2R9Q - chains B and D of the 6 polymer chains in the assembly; structure by X-ray diffraction, 2.20 A resolution.

# Chain B (and D)
Name: 2'-deoxycytidine 5'-triphosphate deaminase
From: Agrobacterium tumefaciens str
Notes: chain D of this document is another copy of the same molecule, construct and numbering; everything in this record applies to it too
Reference sequence: Q8UI65 (Q8UI65_AGRT5); residues 2-371 here correspond to UniProt positions 1-370 (UniProt number = residue number - 1)
Sequence (370 residues; row label = number of the first residue in the row):
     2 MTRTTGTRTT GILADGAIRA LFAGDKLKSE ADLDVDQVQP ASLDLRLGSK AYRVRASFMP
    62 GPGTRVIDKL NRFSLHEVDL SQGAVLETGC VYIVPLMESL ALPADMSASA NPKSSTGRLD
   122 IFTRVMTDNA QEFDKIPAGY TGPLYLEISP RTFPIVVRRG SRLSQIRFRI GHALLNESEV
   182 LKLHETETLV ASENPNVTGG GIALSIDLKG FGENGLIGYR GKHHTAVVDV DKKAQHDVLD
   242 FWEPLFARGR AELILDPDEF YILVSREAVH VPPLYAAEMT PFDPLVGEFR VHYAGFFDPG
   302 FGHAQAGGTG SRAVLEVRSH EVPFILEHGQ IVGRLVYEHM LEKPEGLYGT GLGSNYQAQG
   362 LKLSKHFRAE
Not modelled in the structure: 2-8, 75, 200-201, 307, 355-371 (chain D: 2-8, 75, 193, 200-201, 343-371)

# Interface between chain B and chain D
Pairs across the interface (54; chain B residue first):
  Arg56(B) - Ile255(D)
  Arg56(B) - Pro324(D)
  Ala57(B) - Ile255(D)  hydrophobic
  Ala57(B) - Pro324(D)
  Ala57(B) - Ile326(D)  hydrophobic
  Ser58(B) - Val323(D)
  Ser58(B) - Pro324(D)  hydrogen bond (backbone-backbone)
  Ser58(B) - Phe325(D)
  Ser58(B) - Ile326(D)  hydrogen bond (backbone-backbone)
  Met60(B) - Glu328(D)
  Lys70(B) - Glu328(D)  salt bridge
  Arg73(B) - Glu253(D)  salt bridge
  Arg73(B) - Glu328(D)  salt bridge
  Phe74(B) - Ile326(D)  hydrophobic
  Val92(B) - Val323(D)  hydrophobic
  Val92(B) - Pro324(D)
  Phe123(B) - Val323(D)  hydrophobic
  Arg125(B) - Gly288(D)  hydrogen bond (side chain-backbone)
  Gln132(B) - Leu286(D)
  Glu133(B) - Pro285(D)
  Ser150(B) - Val323(D)
  Arg152(B) - Glu322(D)  salt bridge
  Arg152(B) - Val323(D)
  Ile255(B) - Arg56(D)
  Pro285(B) - Glu133(D)
  Leu286(B) - Met60(D)  hydrophobic
  Leu286(B) - Gln132(D)
  Leu286(B) - Glu133(D)
  Gly288(B) - Arg125(D)  hydrogen bond (backbone-side chain)
  Glu289(B) - Met60(D)
  Glu289(B) - Phe134(D)
  Arg291(B) - His321(D)
  His293(B) - His321(D)
  Arg319(B) - Glu322(D)  salt bridge
  His321(B) - His321(D)
  Glu322(B) - Phe123(D)
  Glu322(B) - Arg152(D)
  Glu322(B) - His293(D)
  Val323(B) - Ser58(D)
  Val323(B) - Val92(D)  hydrophobic
  Val323(B) - Phe123(D)  hydrophobic
  Val323(B) - Ser150(D)
  Pro324(B) - Arg56(D)
  Pro324(B) - Ala57(D)
  Pro324(B) - Ser58(D)  hydrogen bond (backbone-backbone)
  Phe325(B) - Ala57(D)
  Phe325(B) - Ser58(D)
  Phe325(B) - Phe59(D)  hydrophobic
  Phe325(B) - Met60(D)
  Ile326(B) - Ala57(D)  hydrophobic
  Ile326(B) - Ser58(D)  hydrogen bond (backbone-backbone)
  Ile326(B) - Phe74(D)  hydrophobic
  Glu328(B) - Met60(D)
  Glu328(B) - Lys70(D)  salt bridge
Interface residues without a listed pair, chain B (32 interface residues in all): Phe59, Glu253, Tyr294
Interface residues without a listed pair, chain D (30 interface residues in all): Tyr294, Arg319

# Summary
32 residues of chain B face 30 of chain D across their interface; the contacts include 6 hydrogen bonds and 6
salt bridges. Polar pairs include Lys70(B)-Glu328(D), Arg73(B)-Glu253(D) and Arg73(B)-Glu328(D).
Both chains are 2'-deoxycytidine 5'-triphosphate deaminase (Agrobacterium tumefaciens str). Entry 2R9Q
(Crystal structure of 2'-deoxycytidine 5'-triphosphate deaminase from Agrobacterium tumefaciens) was
determined by X-ray diffraction.
